PDB entry 3CV1 | X-ray diffraction, 1.68 A resolution | chain A

# Chain A
Name: Malate synthase A
From: Escherichia coli
Notes: EC 2.3.3.9
Reference sequence: P08997 (MASY_ECOLI); residues 2-533 here = UniProt positions 2-533
Amino-acid sequence (532 residues; numbered 2 to 533; the number before each row is that of its first residue):
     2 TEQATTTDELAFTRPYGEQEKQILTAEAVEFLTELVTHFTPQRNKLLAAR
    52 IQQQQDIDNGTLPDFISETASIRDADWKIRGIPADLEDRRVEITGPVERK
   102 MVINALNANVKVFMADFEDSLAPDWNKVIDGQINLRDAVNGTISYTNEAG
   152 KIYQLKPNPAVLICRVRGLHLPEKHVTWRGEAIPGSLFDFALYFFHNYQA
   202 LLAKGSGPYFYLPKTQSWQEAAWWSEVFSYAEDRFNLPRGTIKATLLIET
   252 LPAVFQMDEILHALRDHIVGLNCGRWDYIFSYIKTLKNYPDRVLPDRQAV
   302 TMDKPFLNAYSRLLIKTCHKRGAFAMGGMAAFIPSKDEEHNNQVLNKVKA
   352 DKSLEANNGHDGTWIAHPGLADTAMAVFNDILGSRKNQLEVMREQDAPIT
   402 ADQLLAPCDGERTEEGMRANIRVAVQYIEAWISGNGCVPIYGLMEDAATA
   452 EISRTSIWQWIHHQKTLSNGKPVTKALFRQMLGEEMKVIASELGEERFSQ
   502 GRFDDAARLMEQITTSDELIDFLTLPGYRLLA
Unresolved in the structure: 2-3
Metal / ion sites: Ca2+ site 1: Q53, Q56; Ca2+ site 2: E250, D278
Swiss-Prot annotation at these positions:
  - active site: R166 (Proton acceptor), D447 (Proton donor)

# Summary
Q53 and Q56 form the Ca2+ site 1. The Ca2+ site 2 is built by E250 and D278. UniProt lists active-site
residues R166 and D447.
Chain A is Malate synthase A (Escherichia coli); the structure, Atomic Resolution Structures of Escherichia
coli and Bacillis anthracis Malate Synthase A: Comparison with Isoform G ..., was determined by X-ray
diffraction (same publication as 3CUX, 3CUZ and 3CV2).
